Entry 2V67 (X-ray diffraction, 2.00 A resolution); this record covers chains A and O of the 16 polymer chains in the assembly.

[Chain A]
Protein: Ribulose bisphosphate carboxylase large chain
From: Chlamydomonas reinhardtii
Notes: EC 4.1.1.39
UniProtKB: P00877 (RBL_CHLRE); numbering as in UniProt (aligned over 1-475)
Sequence (475 residues; numbered 1 to 475; the number before each row is that of its first residue):
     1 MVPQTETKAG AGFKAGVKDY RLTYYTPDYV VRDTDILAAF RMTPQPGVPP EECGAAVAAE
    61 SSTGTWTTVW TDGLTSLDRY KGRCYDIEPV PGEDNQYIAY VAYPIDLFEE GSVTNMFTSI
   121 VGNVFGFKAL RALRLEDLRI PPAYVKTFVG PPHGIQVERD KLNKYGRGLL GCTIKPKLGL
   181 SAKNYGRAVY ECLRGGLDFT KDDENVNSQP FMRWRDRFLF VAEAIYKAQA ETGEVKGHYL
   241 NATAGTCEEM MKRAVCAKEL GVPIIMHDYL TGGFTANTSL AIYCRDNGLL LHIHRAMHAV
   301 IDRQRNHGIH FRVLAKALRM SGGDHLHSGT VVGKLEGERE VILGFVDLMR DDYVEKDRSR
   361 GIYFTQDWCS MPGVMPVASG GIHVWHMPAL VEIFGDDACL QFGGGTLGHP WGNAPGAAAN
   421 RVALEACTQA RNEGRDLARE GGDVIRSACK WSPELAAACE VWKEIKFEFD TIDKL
Disordered / not traced: 1-9
Cystine bridges: Cys449-Cys459
Modified positions: Pro104, Pro151 (4-hydroxyproline; HYP); Lys201 (lysine nz-carboxylic acid; KCX); Cys256, Cys369 (s-methylcysteine; SMC)
Differences from the reference sequence: conflict Pro46 (Leu in P00877); engineered mutation Ile342 (Thr in P00877)
Metal / ion sites: Mg2+: Lys201, Asp203, Glu204 (together with 2-carboxyarabinitol-1,5-diphosphate)
Residues lining bound ligands:
  - 2-carboxyarabinitol-1,5-diphosphate (CAP), molecule 1: Glu60, Thr65, Trp66, Asn123
  - 2-carboxyarabinitol-1,5-diphosphate (CAP), molecule 2: Thr173, Lys175, Lys177, Lys201, Asp203, Glu204, His294, Arg295, His298, His327, Lys334, Leu335, Ser379, Gly380, Gly381, Gln401, Phe402, Gly403, Gly404

[Chain O]
Protein: Ribulose bisphosphate carboxylase small chain 1
From: Chlamydomonas reinhardtii
Notes: EC 4.1.1.39
UniProtKB: P00873 (RBS1_CHLRE); residues 1-140 here correspond to UniProt positions 46-185 (UniProt number = residue number + 45)
Sequence (140 residues; row label = number of the first residue in the row):
     1 MMVWTPVNNK MFETFSYLPP LTDEQIAAQV DYIVANGWIP CLEFAEADKA YVSNESAIRF
    61 GSVSCLYYDN RYWTMWKLPM FGCRDPMQVL REIVACTKAF PDAYVRLVAF DNQKQVQIMG
   121 FLVQRPKTAR DFQPANKRSV
Modified positions: Met1 (n-methyl methionine; MME)

[Interface between chain A and chain O]
Pairs across the interface (40; chain A residue first):
  Gly179(A) with Gln115(O)
  Leu180(A) with Gln115(O)
  Ser181(A) with Gln115(O), hydrogen bond (backbone-side chain)
  Lys183(A) with Tyr72(O), hydrogen bond (backbone-side chain)
  Asn184(A) with Gln115(O)
  Gly186(A) with Tyr72(O)
  Arg187(A) with Glu43(O), salt bridge; Tyr72(O), hydrogen bond (backbone-side chain); Met75(O); Phe110(O)
  Tyr190(A) with Trp73(O); Thr74(O), hydrogen bond
  Glu191(A) with Thr74(O); Met75(O), hydrogen bond (side chain-backbone)
  Arg194(A) with Thr74(O)
  Arg215(A) with Val63(O)
  Leu219(A) with Cys65(O); Tyr67(O)
  Phe220(A) with Tyr72(O)
  Glu223(A) with Tyr67(O); Tyr68(O); Asp69(O); Asn70(O), hydrogen bond (side chain-backbone); Arg71(O), salt bridge; Tyr72(O), hydrogen bond (side chain-backbone)
  Tyr226(A) with Ser56(O); Arg59(O), hydrogen bond; Phe60(O), hydrophobic; Tyr67(O)
  Lys227(A) with Tyr72(O)
  Cys256(A) with Val63(O)
  Glu259(A) with Arg59(O); Phe60(O); Gly61(O), hydrogen bond (backbone-backbone); Val63(O)
  Leu260(A) with Phe60(O); Val63(O), hydrophobic
  Gly261(A) with Arg59(O), hydrogen bond (backbone-side chain)
  Pro410(A) with Leu78(O)
  Gly412(A) with Leu78(O)
Other interface residues (no listed pair), chain A (28 interface residues in all): Ala182, Ala222, Ala224, Ala230, Glu231, Trp411
Other interface residues (no listed pair), chain O (23 interface residues in all): Lys49, Leu66, Lys77, Gln117

[Overview]
The interface between chain A and chain O involves 28 residues on one side and 23 on the other; the contacts
include 10 hydrogen bonds and 2 salt bridges. Polar contacts include Arg187(A)-Glu43(O), Glu223(A)-Arg71(O)
and Ser181(A)-Gln115(O). Chain A binds 2-carboxyarabinitol-1,5-diphosphate.
Here chain A is Ribulose bisphosphate carboxylase large chain and chain O is Ribulose bisphosphate carboxylase
small chain 1, both from Chlamydomonas reinhardtii. Entry 2V67 (Crystal structure of Chlamydomonas reinhardtii
Rubisco with a large- subunit supressor mutation T342I) was determined by X-ray diffraction together with
2V68, 2V63, 2V69 and 2V6A from the same study.
